PDB entry 6P8U | X-ray diffraction, 1.89 A resolution | chains B and C of the 3 polymer chains in the assembly

[Chain B]
Name: HORMA domain containing protein
Organism: Pseudomonas aeruginosa
Reference sequence: Q8GQ50 (Q8GQ50_PSEAI); residue numbers follow UniProt; this construct covers 1-166
Sequence (166 residues; each row starts with the number of its first residue):
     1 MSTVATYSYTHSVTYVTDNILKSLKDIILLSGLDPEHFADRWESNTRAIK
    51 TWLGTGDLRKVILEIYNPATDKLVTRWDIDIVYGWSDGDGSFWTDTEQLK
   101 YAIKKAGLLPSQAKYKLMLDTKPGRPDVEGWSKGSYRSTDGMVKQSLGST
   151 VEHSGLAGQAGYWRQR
Disordered / not traced: 1

[Chain C]
Name: Peptide 1
Organism: Pseudomonas aeruginosa
Sequence (10 residues; each row starts with the number of its first residue; numbers below 1 keep their minus sign (Ser-2 is residue -2)):
    -2 SNAEVMEFNP
Disordered / not traced: -2 to -1, 7

[Interface between chain B and chain C]
Contacting residue pairs (30):
  Arg41(B) - Phe5(C)
  Ser44(B) - Phe5(C)
  Arg59(B) - Ala0(C)
  Ile62(B) - Val2(C)  hydrophobic
  Lys116(B) - Glu4(C)  salt bridge
  Met118(B) - Val2(C)  hydrophobic
  Met118(B) - Met3(C)
  Leu119(B) - Glu1(C)
  Leu119(B) - Val2(C)
  Leu119(B) - Met3(C)  hydrogen bond (backbone-backbone)
  Asp120(B) - Ala0(C)
  Asp120(B) - Glu1(C)
  Thr121(B) - Ala0(C)
  Thr121(B) - Glu1(C)  hydrogen bond (backbone-backbone)
  Thr121(B) - Met3(C)
  Arg125(B) - Met3(C)
  Gly130(B) - Glu4(C)
  Gly130(B) - Phe5(C)
  Gly130(B) - Asn6(C)  hydrogen bond (backbone-backbone)
  Trp131(B) - Met3(C)
  Trp131(B) - Glu4(C)
  Trp131(B) - Phe5(C)
  Ser132(B) - Met3(C)
  Ser132(B) - Glu4(C)  hydrogen bond (backbone-backbone)
  Ser132(B) - Asn6(C)  hydrogen bond
  Lys133(B) - Val2(C)
  Lys133(B) - Met3(C)
  Gly134(B) - Val2(C)  hydrogen bond (backbone-backbone)
  Gly134(B) - Glu4(C)
  Tyr136(B) - Val2(C)
Interface residues without a listed pair, chain B (21 interface residues in all): Arg47, Trp52, Pro123, Glu129, Ser135

[Summary]
21 residues of chain B and 7 residues of chain C are in contact; the contacts include 6 hydrogen bonds and 1
salt bridge. Polar contacts include Lys116(B)-Glu4(C), Ser132(B)-Asn6(C) and Leu119(B)-Met3(C).
Here chain B is HORMA domain containing protein and chain C is Peptide 1, both from Pseudomonas aeruginosa.
Entry 6P8U (Structure of P. aeruginosa ATCC27853 CdnD:HORMA2:Peptide 1 complex) was determined by X-ray
diffraction, deposited together with 6P8S, 6P8V and 6U7B.
